8FMH - chains A and C of the 4 polymer chains in the assembly; structure by X-ray diffraction, 1.87 A resolution.

[Chain A (and C)]
Name: SAVED domain-containing protein
Source organism: Pseudomonas syringae
Notes: chain C of this document is another copy of the same molecule, construct and numbering; everything in this record applies to it too
UniProt: A0A2P0QGK5 (A0A2P0QGK5_PSESF); residues 1-388 here correspond to UniProt positions 10-397 (UniProt number = residue number + 9)
Chain sequence (388 residues; each row starts with the number of its first residue):
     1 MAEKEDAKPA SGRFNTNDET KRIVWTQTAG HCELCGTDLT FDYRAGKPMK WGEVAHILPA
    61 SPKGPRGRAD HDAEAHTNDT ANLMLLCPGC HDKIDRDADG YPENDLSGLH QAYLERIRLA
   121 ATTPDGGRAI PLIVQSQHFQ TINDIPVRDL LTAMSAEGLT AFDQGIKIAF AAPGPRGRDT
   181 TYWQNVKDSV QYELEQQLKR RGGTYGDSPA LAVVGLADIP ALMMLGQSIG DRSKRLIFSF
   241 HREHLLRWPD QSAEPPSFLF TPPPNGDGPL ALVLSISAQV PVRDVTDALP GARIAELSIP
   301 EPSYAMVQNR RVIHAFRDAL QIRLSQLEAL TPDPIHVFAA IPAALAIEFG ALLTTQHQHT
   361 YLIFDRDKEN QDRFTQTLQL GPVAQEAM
Not modelled in the structure: 1-13, 383-388 (chain C: 1-16, 383-388)
Bound ions: Zn2+: Cys32, Cys35, Cys87, Cys90; Mg2+ site 1 near Asp92 (its only coordinating residue here); Mg2+ site 2 near Asp95 (its only coordinating residue here); Mg2+ site 3: Asp267 (shared with Asp92(C) of chain C)
Residues lining bound ligands: 3'2'-cGAMP (4UR): His138, Phe139, Leu216, Ala217, Asp218, Ile219, Phe240, Arg242, Ser277, Ala278, Gln279, Val280, Pro281, Tyr304, Ala339, Ala340, Ile341, Pro342, Ala343, Asp365, Arg366, Phe374

[Interface between chain A and chain C]
Residue-residue contacts (55; chain A residue first):
  Leu34(A) - Arg44(C)  hydrogen bond (backbone-side chain)
  Asp42(A) - Lys93(C)
  Asp42(A) - Tyr101(C)  hydrogen bond
  Arg44(A) - Leu34(C)  hydrogen bond (side chain-backbone)
  Arg44(A) - Tyr101(C)
  Arg44(A) - Leu109(C)
  Ala45(A) - Asp97(C)
  Ala45(A) - Tyr101(C)  hydrophobic
  Lys47(A) - Arg96(C)  hydrogen bond (side chain-backbone)
  Lys47(A) - Asp97(C)
  Met49(A) - Lys93(C)
  Met49(A) - Asp97(C)
  Lys50(A) - Arg96(C)  hydrogen bond (backbone-side chain)
  Trp51(A) - Gly89(C)
  Trp51(A) - Asp92(C)
  Trp51(A) - Lys93(C)
  Trp51(A) - Arg96(C)
  Pro88(A) - Pro88(C)  hydrophobic
  Pro88(A) - Gly89(C)
  Pro88(A) - Asp92(C)
  Gly89(A) - Trp51(C)
  Asp92(A) - Trp51(C)
  Asp92(A) - Pro88(C)
  Lys93(A) - Asp42(C)
  Lys93(A) - Met49(C)
  Lys93(A) - Trp51(C)
  Arg96(A) - Lys47(C)  hydrogen bond (backbone-side chain)
  Arg96(A) - Met49(C)
  Arg96(A) - Lys50(C)  hydrogen bond (side chain-backbone)
  Arg96(A) - Trp51(C)
  Asp97(A) - Ala45(C)
  Asp97(A) - Lys47(C)
  Asp97(A) - Met49(C)
  Tyr101(A) - Asp42(C)  hydrogen bond
  Tyr101(A) - Arg44(C)
  Tyr101(A) - Ala45(C)
  Leu109(A) - Arg44(C)
  Pro173(A) - Tyr192(C)
  Gly174(A) - Asp188(C)
  Gly174(A) - Tyr192(C)
  Pro175(A) - Asp188(C)
  Pro175(A) - Tyr192(C)
  Arg176(A) - Gln184(C)
  Arg176(A) - Asp188(C)  salt bridge
  Thr181(A) - Thr181(C)
  Thr181(A) - Gln184(C)
  Thr181(A) - Asn185(C)
  Gln184(A) - Arg176(C)  hydrogen bond
  Gln184(A) - Thr181(C)
  Asn185(A) - Thr181(C)
  Asn185(A) - Asn185(C)  hydrogen bond
  Asp188(A) - Pro175(C)
  Asp188(A) - Arg176(C)  salt bridge
  Tyr192(A) - Gly174(C)
  Tyr192(A) - Pro175(C)  hydrophobic
Interface residues without a listed pair, chain A (27 interface residues in all): Gly100, Ala171
Interface residues without a listed pair, chain C (27 interface residues in all): Gly100, Ala171, Pro173

[Summary]
Chain A and chain C each contribute 27 residues to their interface, with 10 hydrogen bonds and 2 salt bridges.
Among the polar pairs are Arg176(A)-Asp188(C), Leu34(A)-Arg44(C) and Asp42(A)-Tyr101(C). Ligands of chain A:
3'2'-cGAMP. Cys32(A), Cys35(A), Cys87(A) and Cys90(A) form the Zn2+ site.
Both chains are SAVED domain-containing protein (Pseudomonas syringae). Entry 8FMH (Structure of CBASS Cap5
from Pseudomonas syringae as an activated tetramer with the cyclic dinucleotide 3'2'-c-dGAMP ...) was
determined by X-ray diffraction, deposited together with 8FM1, 8FMF and 8FMG.
